3RBF - chains A and B; structure by X-ray diffraction, 2.90 A resolution.

Chain A (and B):
Protein: Aromatic-L-amino-acid decarboxylase
Organism: Homo sapiens
Notes: EC 4.1.1.28; chain B of this document is another copy of the same molecule, construct and numbering; everything in this record applies to it too
Reference sequence: Q53Y41 (Q53Y41_HUMAN); residues 1-480 here = UniProt positions 1-480
Amino-acid sequence (480 residues; numbered 1 to 480; the number before each row is that of its first residue):
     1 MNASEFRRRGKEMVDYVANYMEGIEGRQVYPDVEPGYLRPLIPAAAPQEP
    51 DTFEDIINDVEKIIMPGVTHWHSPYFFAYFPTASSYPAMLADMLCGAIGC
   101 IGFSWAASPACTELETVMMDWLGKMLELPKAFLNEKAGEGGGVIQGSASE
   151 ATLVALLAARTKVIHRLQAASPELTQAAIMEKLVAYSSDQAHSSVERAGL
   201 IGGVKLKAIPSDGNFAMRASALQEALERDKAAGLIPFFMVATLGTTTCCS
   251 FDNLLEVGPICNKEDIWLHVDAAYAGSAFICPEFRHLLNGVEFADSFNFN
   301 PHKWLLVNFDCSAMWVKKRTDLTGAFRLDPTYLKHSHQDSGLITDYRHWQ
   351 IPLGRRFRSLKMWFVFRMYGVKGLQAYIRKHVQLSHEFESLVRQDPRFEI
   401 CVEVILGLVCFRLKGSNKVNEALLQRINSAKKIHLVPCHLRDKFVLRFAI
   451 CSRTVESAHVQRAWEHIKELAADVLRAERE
Unresolved in the structure: 102-106, 323-354 (chain B: 100-103, 323-355)
Residues lining bound ligands: pyridoxal phosphate (PLP): S147, A148, S149, H192, S194, T242, G244, T246, D271, A273, Y274, N300, H302, K303
What the authors report for this chain:
  - conformationally variable residues (loop rearrangement, order/disorder transition, side-chain flip): P66 to S84, C100 to A110, Y274, N300 to D310
  - contacts within the chain: Y79-H302 (hydrogen bond)
  - binding site for pyridoxal phosphate: H302

Chain A / chain B interface:
Residue-residue contacts - 178 pairs, chain A then chain B:
  M1(A) - Y86(B)
  M1(A) - P87(B)  hydrophobic
  M1(A) - L90(B)  hydrophobic
  M1(A) - M368(B)  hydrophobic
  M1(A) - Y369(B)  hydrogen bond (backbone-side chain)
  N2(A) - Y86(B)
  A3(A) - E22(B)
  A3(A) - Y86(B)
  F6(A) - V14(B)
  F6(A) - V17(B)  hydrophobic
  F6(A) - Y86(B)  hydrophobic
  F6(A) - L90(B)  hydrophobic
  R7(A) - V14(B)
  R7(A) - D15(B)  salt bridge
  R7(A) - A18(B)
  R7(A) - N19(B)  hydrogen bond
  R7(A) - E22(B)  salt bridge
  R9(A) - L90(B)
  G10(A) - V14(B)
  G10(A) - L90(B)
  G10(A) - M93(B)
  K11(A) - K11(B)
  K11(A) - D15(B)  salt bridge
  M13(A) - L90(B)
  M13(A) - M93(B)  hydrophobic
  M13(A) - L94(B)  hydrophobic
  M13(A) - F364(B)  hydrophobic
  V14(A) - F6(B)
  V14(A) - R7(B)
  V14(A) - G10(B)
  V14(A) - K11(B)
  V14(A) - M93(B)  hydrophobic
  D15(A) - R7(B)  salt bridge
  D15(A) - K11(B)  salt bridge
  Y16(A) - L94(B)  hydrophobic
  V17(A) - F6(B)  hydrophobic
  V17(A) - A97(B)  hydrophobic
  A18(A) - R7(B)
  N19(A) - R7(B)
  Y20(A) - A97(B)
  E22(A) - A3(B)
  E22(A) - R7(B)  salt bridge
  P31(A) - P109(B)
  P35(A) - W105(B)
  P35(A) - E113(B)
  G36(A) - E113(B)  hydrogen bond (backbone-side chain)
  Y37(A) - A110(B)
  Y37(A) - E113(B)  hydrogen bond (backbone-side chain)
  L38(A) - A110(B)
  L38(A) - E113(B)  hydrogen bond (backbone-side chain)
  L38(A) - L114(B)
  R39(A) - E113(B)
  R39(A) - T116(B)
  R39(A) - V117(B)
  R39(A) - D120(B)  salt bridge
  R39(A) - N134(B)
  R39(A) - E135(B)
  I42(A) - L114(B)  hydrophobic
  I42(A) - V117(B)  hydrophobic
  I42(A) - W121(B)  hydrophobic
  P43(A) - W121(B)  hydrogen bond (backbone-side chain)
  A44(A) - W121(B)  hydrogen bond (backbone-side chain)
  A44(A) - K124(B)  hydrogen bond (backbone-side chain)
  A45(A) - W121(B)  hydrogen bond (backbone-side chain)
  A46(A) - W121(B)
  A46(A) - V371(B)  hydrophobic
  P47(A) - W121(B)
  P47(A) - G370(B)
  P47(A) - V371(B)  hydrogen bond (backbone-backbone)
  Q48(A) - G370(B)
  Q48(A) - V371(B)  hydrogen bond (backbone-backbone)
  Q48(A) - K372(B)  hydrogen bond (backbone-backbone)
  E49(A) - K372(B)  salt bridge
  P50(A) - R367(B)
  P50(A) - M368(B)
  P50(A) - Y369(B)
  D51(A) - R367(B)  salt bridge
  F53(A) - M368(B)  hydrophobic
  D55(A) - R367(B)
  I56(A) - R367(B)
  I56(A) - M368(B)  hydrophobic
  D59(A) - W363(B)
  D59(A) - R367(B)  salt bridge
  V60(A) - L94(B)  hydrophobic
  I64(A) - A110(B)
  I64(A) - L114(B)  hydrophobic
  I64(A) - W363(B)  hydrophobic
  G67(A) - S108(B)
  G67(A) - P109(B)
  G67(A) - A110(B)  hydrogen bond (backbone-backbone)
  V68(A) - I98(B)  hydrophobic
  T69(A) - A107(B)  hydrogen bond (side chain-backbone)
  W71(A) - G99(B)
  W71(A) - S108(B)
  W71(A) - F357(B)  hydrophobic
  H72(A) - A97(B)  hydrogen bond (side chain-backbone)
  H72(A) - I98(B)  hydrogen bond (side chain-backbone)
  T82(A) - G99(B)
  S84(A) - G96(B)  hydrogen bond (side chain-backbone)
  Y86(A) - M1(B)
  Y86(A) - N2(B)
  Y86(A) - A3(B)
  Y86(A) - F6(B)  hydrophobic
  L90(A) - F6(B)  hydrophobic
  L90(A) - R9(B)
  L90(A) - G10(B)
  L90(A) - M13(B)
  L90(A) - F53(B)  hydrophobic
  M93(A) - G10(B)
  M93(A) - M13(B)  hydrophobic
  M93(A) - V14(B)  hydrophobic
  M93(A) - V17(B)
  M93(A) - M89(B)
  L94(A) - Y16(B)  hydrophobic
  L94(A) - V60(B)  hydrophobic
  G96(A) - H72(B)
  G96(A) - S84(B)  hydrogen bond (backbone-side chain)
  A97(A) - V17(B)  hydrophobic
  A97(A) - Y20(B)
  A97(A) - H72(B)  hydrogen bond (backbone-side chain)
  A97(A) - M89(B)
  I98(A) - V68(B)  hydrophobic
  G99(A) - W71(B)
  G99(A) - H72(B)
  G99(A) - F80(B)
  G99(A) - T82(B)
  C100(A) - T82(B)
  I101(A) - T82(B)
  A107(A) - W71(B)  hydrophobic
  S108(A) - G67(B)
  S108(A) - T69(B)
  P109(A) - P31(B)
  P109(A) - V33(B)
  P109(A) - G67(B)
  A110(A) - Y37(B)
  A110(A) - G67(B)  hydrogen bond (backbone-backbone)
  E113(A) - G36(B)  hydrogen bond (side chain-backbone)
  E113(A) - Y37(B)  hydrogen bond (side chain-backbone)
  E113(A) - L38(B)  hydrogen bond (side chain-backbone)
  E113(A) - R39(B)  hydrogen bond (side chain-backbone)
  L114(A) - L38(B)
  T116(A) - R39(B)
  D120(A) - R39(B)  salt bridge
  W121(A) - I42(B)  hydrophobic
  W121(A) - P43(B)  hydrogen bond (side chain-backbone)
  W121(A) - A44(B)
  W121(A) - A45(B)  hydrogen bond (side chain-backbone)
  W121(A) - A46(B)  hydrophobic
  W121(A) - P47(B)
  K124(A) - A44(B)
  M125(A) - A46(B)  hydrophobic
  N134(A) - R39(B)  hydrogen bond (backbone-side chain)
  E135(A) - R39(B)
  W363(A) - D59(B)
  W363(A) - V60(B)  hydrophobic
  W363(A) - I64(B)  hydrophobic
  F364(A) - M13(B)  hydrophobic
  F364(A) - I56(B)  hydrophobic
  F366(A) - P47(B)
  R367(A) - P47(B)
  R367(A) - P50(B)
  R367(A) - D51(B)  salt bridge
  R367(A) - D55(B)
  R367(A) - I56(B)
  R367(A) - D59(B)  salt bridge
  M368(A) - P50(B)
  M368(A) - F53(B)  hydrophobic
  M368(A) - I56(B)  hydrophobic
  Y369(A) - M1(B)  hydrogen bond (side chain-backbone)
  Y369(A) - P50(B)
  G370(A) - P47(B)
  G370(A) - Q48(B)
  V371(A) - A46(B)  hydrophobic
  V371(A) - P47(B)  hydrogen bond (backbone-backbone)
  V371(A) - Q48(B)  hydrogen bond (backbone-backbone)
  K372(A) - Q48(B)  hydrogen bond (backbone-backbone)
  K372(A) - E49(B)
  R453(A) - M1(B)
Other interface residues (no listed pair), chain A (90 interface residues in all): S4, M21, V33, E34, I63, M65, P87, M89, V117, F357, G373
Other interface residues (no listed pair), chain B (93 interface residues in all): S4, M21, E34, P35, M65, A106, M118, M125, K136, F309, L360, F366, G373

Summary:
90 residues of chain A and 93 residues of chain B are in contact; the contacts include 31 hydrogen bonds and
13 salt bridges. Among the polar pairs are R7(A)-D15(B), R7(A)-E22(B) and K11(A)-D15(B). From the paper: a
binding site for pyridoxal phosphate at H302(A); conformational variability at P66(A), C100(A) and Y274(A)
among others.
Both chains are Aromatic-L-amino-acid decarboxylase (Homo sapiens). Entry 3RBF (Crystal structure of Human
aromatic L-amino acid decarboxylase (AADC) in the apo form) was determined by X-ray diffraction, deposited
together with 3RBL and 3RCH.
